PDB entry 7BNN | electron microscopy, 3.50 A resolution | chains A and C of the 3 polymer chains in the assembly

== Chain A (and C) ==
Molecule: Spike glycoprotein
Organism: Severe acute respiratory syndrome coronavirus 2
Notes: chain C of this document is another copy of the same molecule, construct and numbering; everything in this record applies to it too
UniProt: P0DTC2 (SPIKE_SARS2); residues 1-1208 here = UniProt positions 1-1208
Sequence (1287 residues; each row starts with the number of its first residue; numbers below 1 keep their minus sign (Met-30 is residue -30)):
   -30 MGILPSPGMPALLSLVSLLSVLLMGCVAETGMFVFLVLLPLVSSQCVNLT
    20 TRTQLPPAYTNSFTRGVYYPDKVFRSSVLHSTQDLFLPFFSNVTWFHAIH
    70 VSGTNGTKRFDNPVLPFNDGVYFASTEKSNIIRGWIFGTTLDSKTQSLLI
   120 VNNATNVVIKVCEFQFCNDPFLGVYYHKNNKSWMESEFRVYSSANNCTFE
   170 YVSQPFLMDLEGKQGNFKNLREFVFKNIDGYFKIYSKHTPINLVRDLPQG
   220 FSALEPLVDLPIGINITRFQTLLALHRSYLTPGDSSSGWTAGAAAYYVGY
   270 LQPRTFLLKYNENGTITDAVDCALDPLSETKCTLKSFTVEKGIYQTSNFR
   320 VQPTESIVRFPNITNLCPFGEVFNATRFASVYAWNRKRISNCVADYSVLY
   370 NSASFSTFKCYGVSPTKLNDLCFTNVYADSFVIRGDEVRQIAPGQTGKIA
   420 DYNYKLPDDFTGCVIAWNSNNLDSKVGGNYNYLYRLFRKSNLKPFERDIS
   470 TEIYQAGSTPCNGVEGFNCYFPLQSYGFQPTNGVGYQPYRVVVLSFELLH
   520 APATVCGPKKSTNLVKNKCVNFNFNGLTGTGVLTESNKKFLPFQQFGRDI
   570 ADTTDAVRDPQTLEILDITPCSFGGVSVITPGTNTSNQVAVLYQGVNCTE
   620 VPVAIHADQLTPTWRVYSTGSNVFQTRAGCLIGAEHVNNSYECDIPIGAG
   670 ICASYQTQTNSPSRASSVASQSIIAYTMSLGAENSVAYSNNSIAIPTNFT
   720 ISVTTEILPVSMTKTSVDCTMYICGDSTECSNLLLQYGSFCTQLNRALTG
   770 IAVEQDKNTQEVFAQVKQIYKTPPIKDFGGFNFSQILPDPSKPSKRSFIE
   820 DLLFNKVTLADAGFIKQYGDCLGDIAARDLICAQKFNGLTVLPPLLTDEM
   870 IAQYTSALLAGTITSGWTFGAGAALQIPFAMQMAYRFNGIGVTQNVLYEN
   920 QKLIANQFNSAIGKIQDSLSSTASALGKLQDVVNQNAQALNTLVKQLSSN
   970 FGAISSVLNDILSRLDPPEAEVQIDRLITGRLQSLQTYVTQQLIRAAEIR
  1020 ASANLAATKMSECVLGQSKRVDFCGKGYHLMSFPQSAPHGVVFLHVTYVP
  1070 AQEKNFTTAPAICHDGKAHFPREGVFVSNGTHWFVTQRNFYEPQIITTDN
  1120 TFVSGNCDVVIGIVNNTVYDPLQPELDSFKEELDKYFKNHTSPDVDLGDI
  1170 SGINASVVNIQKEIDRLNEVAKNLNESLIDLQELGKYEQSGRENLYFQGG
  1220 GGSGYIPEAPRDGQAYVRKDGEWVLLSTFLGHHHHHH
Disordered / not traced: -30 to 13, 71-75, 621-640, 677-688, 828-854, 941-943, 1147-1256 (chain C: -30 to 13, 71-75, 622-640, 677-688, 831-853, 941-943, 1007, 1147-1256)
Sequence notes: initiating methionine (-30); expression tag (-29 to 0, 1209-1256); conflict Gly614 (Asp in P0DTC2), Ser682 (Arg in P0DTC2), Ser685 (Arg in P0DTC2), Pro986 (Lys in P0DTC2), Pro987 (Val in P0DTC2)
UniProt features mapped onto this chain:
  - region: Asn280 to Cys301 (Putative superantigen), Arg403 to Asp405 (Integrin-binding motif), Asn448 to Phe456 (Immunodominant HLA epitope recognized by the CD8+), Pro681, Arg683, Ala684 (Putative superantigen), Ser816 to Tyr837 (Fusion peptide 1), Lys835 to Phe855 (Fusion peptide 2), Asp1163 to Glu1202 (Heptad repeat 2)
  - site: Arg815, Ser816 (Cleavage)
  - glycosylation: Asn17 (N-linked (GlcNAc...) (complex) asparagine), Asn61 (N-linked (GlcNAc...) (hybrid) asparagine), Asn74 (N-linked (GlcNAc...) (complex) asparagine), Asn122 (N-linked (GlcNAc...) (hybrid) asparagine), Asn149 (N-linked (GlcNAc...) (complex) asparagine), Asn165 (N-linked (GlcNAc...) (complex) asparagine), Asn234 (N-linked (GlcNAc...) (high mannose) asparagine), Asn282 (N-linked (GlcNAc...) (complex) asparagine), Thr323 (O-linked (GalNAc) threonine), Ser325 (O-linked (HexNAc...) serine), Asn331 (N-linked (GlcNAc...) (complex) asparagine), Asn343 (N-linked (GlcNAc...) (complex) asparagine), Asn603 (N-linked (GlcNAc...) (hybrid) asparagine), Asn616 (N-linked (GlcNAc...) (complex) asparagine), Asn657 (N-linked (GlcNAc...) (complex) asparagine), Thr676 (O-linked (GlcNAc...) threonine), Thr678 (O-linked (GlcNAc...) threonine), Asn709 (N-linked (GlcNAc...) (high mannose) asparagine), Asn717 (N-linked (GlcNAc...) (hybrid) asparagine), Asn801 (N-linked (GlcNAc...) (hybrid) asparagine) and 6 more in UniProt
  - natural variant: Leu5 (L5F: In strain: Iota/B.1.526), Ser13 (S13I: In strain: Epsilon/B.1.427/B.1.429), Leu18 (L18F: In strain: Beta/B.1.351, Gamma/P.1 and 1 more), Thr19 (T19I: In strain: Omicron/BQ.1.1, Omicron/XBB.1.5 and 1 more; T19R: In strain: Delta/B.1.617.2, Omicron/BA.2 and 4 more), Thr20 (T20N: In strain: Gamma/P.1), Leu24 to Ala27 (sequence variant, change not given here; In strain: Omicron/BA.2, Omicron/BA.2.12.1 and 6 more), Pro26 (P26S: In strain: Gamma/P.1), Gln52 (Q52H: In strain: Omicron/EG.5.1), Ala67 (A67V: In strain: Eta/B.1.525, Omicron/BA.1), His69 to Val70 (deletion: In strain: Alpha/B.1.1.7, Eta/B.1.525 and 5 more), Gly75 (G75V: In strain: Lambda/C.37), Thr76 (T76I: In strain: Lambda/C.37), 82 further natural variant entries in UniProt
  - mutagenesis: His69 to Val70 (Increased incorporation of cleaved spike into virions), Asn121 (N121Q: Partial loss of biliverdin affinity), Arg190 (R190K: Partial loss of biliverdin affinity), Asn234 (N234Q: Increased resistance to neutralizing antibodies), Asn331 (N331Q: Reduced viral infectivity), Asn343 (N343Q: Reduced viral infectivity), Leu452 (L452R: Increased resistance to neutralizing antibodies. Decreases HLA binding to NF9 epitope. Increased binding affinity to human ACE2), Tyr453 (Y453F: Decreased HLA binding to NF9 epitope. Increased binding affinity to human ACE2), Ala475 (A475V: Increased resistance to neutralizing antibodies), Val483 (V483A: Increased resistance to neutralizing antibodies), Glu484 (E484D: Increased replication in human TMEM106B overexpressing cells), Phe490 (F490L: Increased resistance to neutralizing antibodies and human covalescent sera neutralization), 11 further mutagenesis entries in UniProt
Disulfides: Cys15-Cys136, Cys131-Cys166, Cys291-Cys301, Cys336-Cys361, Cys379-Cys432, Cys391-Cys525, Cys480-Cys488, Cys538-Cys590, Cys617-Cys649, Cys662-Cys671, Cys743-Cys749, Cys1032-Cys1043, Cys1082-Cys1126
Covalent attachments: N-acetylglucosamine (NAG) linked to Asn17, Asn61, Asn234, Asn282, Asn331, Asn343, Asn603, Asn616, Asn657, Asn709, Asn717, Asn801, Asn1098, Asn1134; glycan linked to Asn1074

== How chain A and chain C interact ==
Pairs across the interface (110):
  Tyr38(A) - Leu560(C)  hydrophobic
  Tyr38(A) - Phe562(C)  hydrophobic
  Lys41(A) - Phe562(C)  hydrogen bond (side chain-backbone)
  Lys41(A) - Gln563(C)
  Lys41(A) - Gln564(C)
  Val42(A) - Gln563(C)  hydrogen bond (backbone-side chain)
  Val42(A) - Arg567(C)
  Phe43(A) - Lys557(C)
  Phe43(A) - Phe559(C)  hydrophobic
  Phe43(A) - Gln563(C)
  Phe43(A) - Phe565(C)  hydrogen bond (backbone-backbone)
  Phe43(A) - Gly566(C)
  Phe43(A) - Arg567(C)  hydrogen bond (backbone-backbone)
  Val47(A) - Ile569(C)  hydrophobic
  Tyr200(A) - Asn394(C)  hydrogen bond
  Tyr200(A) - Tyr396(C)
  Tyr200(A) - Glu516(C)
  Pro225(A) - Phe562(C)
  Asn282(A) - Lys558(C)  hydrogen bond
  Asn370(A) - Phe456(C)
  Gly413(A) - Pro987(C)
  Asp737(A) - Asn317(C)  hydrogen bond
  Met740(A) - Asn317(C)
  Met740(A) - Arg319(C)
  Asp745(A) - Thr549(C)
  Gln755(A) - Ser968(C)  hydrogen bond (backbone-side chain)
  Gln755(A) - Asn969(C)  hydrogen bond
  Gln755(A) - Phe970(C)
  Tyr756(A) - Gln965(C)
  Tyr756(A) - Ser968(C)
  Gly757(A) - Ser968(C)  hydrogen bond (backbone-side chain)
  Ser758(A) - Thr961(C)
  Ser758(A) - Gln965(C)
  Phe759(A) - Gln965(C)
  Arg765(A) - Gln957(C)
  Gln784(A) - Asp1041(C)
  Gln787(A) - Ala701(C)
  Gln787(A) - Asn703(C)
  Ile788(A) - Ala701(C)
  Ile788(A) - Glu702(C)
  Ile788(A) - Asn703(C)  hydrogen bond (backbone-backbone)
  Tyr789(A) - Asn703(C)
  Lys790(A) - Glu702(C)  salt bridge
  Lys790(A) - Asn703(C)
  Lys790(A) - Ser704(C)
  Asp796(A) - Tyr707(C)  hydrogen bond (backbone-side chain)
  Asp796(A) - Asn709(C)  hydrogen bond
  Phe797(A) - Tyr707(C)
  Phe855(A) - Phe592(C)
  Asn856(A) - Phe592(C)
  Gly857(A) - Phe592(C)
  Pro863(A) - Gly667(C)
  Pro863(A) - Ala668(C)  hydrogen bond (backbone-backbone)
  Leu864(A) - Pro665(C)  hydrophobic
  Leu864(A) - Gly667(C)
  Leu864(A) - Ala668(C)
  Leu864(A) - Gly669(C)  hydrogen bond (backbone-backbone)
  Leu865(A) - Met697(C)  hydrophobic
  Thr866(A) - Ala668(C)
  Met869(A) - Leu699(C)  hydrophobic
  Gln872(A) - Leu699(C)
  Tyr873(A) - Leu699(C)
  Thr883(A) - Val705(C)
  Gly889(A) - Lys1045(C)
  Ala890(A) - Tyr1047(C)  hydrophobic
  Ala890(A) - Pro1069(C)
  Leu894(A) - Pro715(C)  hydrophobic
  Leu894(A) - Glu1072(C)
  Gln895(A) - Ala706(C)  hydrogen bond (side chain-backbone)
  Gln895(A) - Ser711(C)
  Gln895(A) - Ile712(C)
  Gln895(A) - Ala713(C)
  Gln895(A) - Asn1074(C)  hydrogen bond
  Ile896(A) - Tyr707(C)
  Ile896(A) - Ile712(C)  hydrophobic
  Pro897(A) - Tyr707(C)  hydrophobic
  Pro897(A) - Asn709(C)
  Pro897(A) - Ser711(C)
  Pro897(A) - Thr1077(C)
  Phe898(A) - Tyr707(C)
  Met900(A) - Thr1077(C)  hydrogen bond
  Met900(A) - Val1094(C)  hydrophobic
  Tyr904(A) - Val1094(C)
  Tyr904(A) - Arg1107(C)
  Asn907(A) - Arg1107(C)
  Gln913(A) - Arg1107(C)
  Asn914(A) - Ser1123(C)  hydrogen bond
  Tyr917(A) - Phe1089(C)  hydrophobic
  Glu918(A) - Val1128(C)
  Gln920(A) - Ile1130(C)
  Val963(A) - Ala570(C)  hydrophobic
  Lys964(A) - Ile569(C)
  Ser982(A) - Lys386(C)
  Arg983(A) - Gly381(C)
  Arg983(A) - Val382(C)
  Arg983(A) - Ser383(C)  hydrogen bond (backbone-backbone)
  Arg983(A) - Leu390(C)
  Arg983(A) - Leu517(C)
  Leu984(A) - Gly381(C)
  Asp985(A) - Ser383(C)
  Asp994(A) - Arg995(C)  salt bridge
  Ser1030(A) - Val1040(C)  hydrogen bond (side chain-backbone)
  Ser1030(A) - Asp1041(C)
  Glu1031(A) - Arg1039(C)  salt bridge
  Glu1031(A) - Val1040(C)
  Leu1034(A) - Val1040(C)
  Arg1039(A) - Arg1039(C)
  Leu1141(A) - Leu1141(C)  hydrophobic
  Glu1144(A) - Leu1141(C)
  Glu1144(A) - Gln1142(C)
Other interface residues (no listed pair), chain A (88 interface residues in all): Asp40, Arg44, Gln115, Glu224, Pro230, Glu281, Gly283, Gln762, Pro792, Ile794, Leu861, Pro862, Ala892, Ala893, Ser967, Asn978, Asp979, Gln1002, Gln1005, Leu1012, Thr1027, Gly1035, Glu1111
Other interface residues (no listed pair), chain C (92 interface residues in all): Arg357, Ile468, Leu518, Pro521, Thr547, Asp571, Gln613, Ala647, Ile666, Gly700, Ser708, Gly971, Gln1002, Thr1006, Gln1010, Ile1013, Gly1046, Val1068, Pro1079, Pro1090, Gly1093, Phe1121, Val1129

== Summary ==
Chain A and chain C form an interface of 88 and 92 residues respectively; the contacts include 21 hydrogen
bonds and 3 salt bridges. Among the polar pairs are Lys790(A)-Glu702(C), Asp994(A)-Arg995(C) and
Glu1031(A)-Arg1039(C).
Chain A and chain C are both Spike glycoprotein (Severe acute respiratory syndrome coronavirus 2); the
structure, Open conformation of D614G SARS-CoV-2 spike with 1 Erect RBD, was determined by electron
microscopy, deposited together with 7BNM and 7BNO.
